PDB entry 1UAD | X-ray diffraction, 2.10 A resolution | chains A and C

== Chain A ==
Name: Ras-related protein Ral-A
Organism: Homo sapiens
UniProt: P11233 (RALA_HUMAN); residue numbers follow UniProt; this construct covers 9-183
Amino-acid sequence (175 residues; numbered 9 to 183; the number before each row is that of its first residue):
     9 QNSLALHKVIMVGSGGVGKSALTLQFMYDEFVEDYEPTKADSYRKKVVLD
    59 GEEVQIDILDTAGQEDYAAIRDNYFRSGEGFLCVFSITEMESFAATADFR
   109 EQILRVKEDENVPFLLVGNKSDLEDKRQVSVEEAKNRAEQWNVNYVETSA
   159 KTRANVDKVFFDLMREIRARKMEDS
Not modelled in the structure: 9-10
Ion coordination: Mg2+: Ser28, Thr46 (together with GMP-PNP)
Ligand contacts: GMP-PNP (GNP; phosphoaminophosphonic acid-guanylate ester): Ser22, Gly23, Gly24, Val25, Gly26, Lys27, Ser28, Ala29, Phe39, Val40, Glu41, Asp42, Pro45, Thr46, Thr69, Ala70, Gly71, Asn127, Lys128, Asp130, Leu131, Thr156, Ser157, Ala158, Lys159
Swiss-Prot annotation at these positions:
  - motif: Tyr43 to Tyr51 (Effector region)
  - binding site (GTP): Gly24 to Ala29, Val40 to Thr46, Asn127 to Asp130
  - glycosylation: Thr46 (Microbial infection: O-linked (Glc) threonine)
  - natural variant: Val25 (V25L: In HINCONS; V25M: In HINCONS), Lys128 (K128R: In HINCONS), Asp130 (D130G: In HINCONS), Ser157 (S157A: In HINCONS), Ala158 (deletion: In HINCONS; uncertain significance)
  - mutagenesis: Gly23 (G23V: Impaired cytokinesis, as shown by increased number of binucleate cells. No effect on interaction with EXOC2 and EXOC8. No effect on cytokinesis; when associated with R-38 or W-48 ...), Glu38 (E38R: Impaired cytokinesis, as shown by increased number of binucleate cells. No effect on cytokinesis; when associated with V-23. Decreased interaction with EXOC2 and EXOC8; when associated with V-23), Thr46 (T46A: Abolished monoglucosylation by P.sordellii toxin TcsL), Lys47 (K47E: Strongly reduces interaction with EXOC8; K47I: No effect on interaction with EXOC8), Ala48 (A48W: Impaired cytokinesis, as shown by increased number of binucleate cells. No effect on cytokinesis; when associated with V-23. Decreased interaction with EXOC2 and EXOC8 ...), Asp49 (D49E: No effect on cytokinesis; when associated with L-72; D49N: No effect on cytokinesis. Impaired cytokinesis, as shown by increased number of binucleate cells; when associated with L-72), Ser50 (S50W: Strongly reduces interaction with EXOC8), Arg52 (R52A: Strongly reduces interaction with EXOC8; R52W: No effect on interaction with EXOC8), Gln72 (Q72L: Impaired cytokinesis, as shown by increased number of binucleate cells. Impaired cytokinesis; when associated with N-49 or 1-M--S-11. No effect on cytokinesis; when associated with E-49), Asn81 (N81A: No effect on interaction with EXOC8; N81R: Strongly reduces interaction with EXOC8)
Reported in the primary citation:
  - specificity-determining residues: Tyr36, Glu38 (by similarity / conservation)
  - specificity-determining residues: Lys47 (proposed by the authors, not directly observed)
  - Mg2+ coordination: Ser28, Thr46
  - binding site for GMP-PNP: Thr46, Gly71
  - conformationally variable residues (loop rearrangement, side-chain flip): Val40 to Ala48, Asp49, Ala70 to Ile78, Met180 to Ser183
  - mutagenesis - D49N: unchanged binding to Exocyst complex component Sec5 (chain C) (citing earlier work)
  - mutagenesis - D49E: abolished binding to Exocyst complex component Sec5 (chain C) (citing earlier work)

== Chain C ==
Name: Exocyst complex component Sec5
Organism: Rattus norvegicus
Notes: fragment: N-terminal domain, Sec5 Ral-binding domain
UniProt: O54921 (SEC5_RAT); residue numbers follow UniProt; this construct covers 1-99
Amino-acid sequence (99 residues; numbered 1 to 99; the number before each row is that of its first residue):
     1 MSRSRQPPLVTGISPNEGIPWTKVTIRGENLGTGPTDLIGLTICGHNCLL
    51 TAEWMSASKIVCRVGQAKNDKGDIIVTTKSGGRGTSTVSFKLLKPEKIG
Not modelled in the structure: 1-3, 96-99
Reported in the primary citation:
  - contacts within the chain: Arg27-Ser58 (hydrogen bond), Ser56-Ser58 (hydrogen bond)
  - conformationally variable residues: Ser14 to Pro15
  - specificity-determining residues: Thr11, Arg27

== How chain A and chain C interact ==
Contacting residue pairs - 26 pairs, chain A then chain C:
  Met35(A) with Thr11(C)
  Tyr36(A) with Thr11(C), hydrogen bond; Gly12(C), hydrogen bond (side chain-backbone); Arg27(C); Gly28(C)
  Glu38(A) with Arg27(C), salt bridge
  Lys47(A) with Pro15(C); Glu17(C), hydrogen bond (side chain-backbone); Gly18(C)
  Ala48(A) with Pro15(C); Asn16(C), hydrogen bond (backbone-backbone)
  Asp49(A) with Ile13(C); Ser14(C), hydrogen bond; Pro15(C); Asn16(C)
  Ser50(A) with Gly12(C); Ile13(C), hydrogen bond (backbone-backbone); Asn16(C), hydrogen bond; Val88(C)
  Tyr51(A) with Thr11(C); Gly12(C); Val88(C)
  Arg52(A) with Thr11(C), hydrogen bond (backbone-backbone); Thr87(C), hydrogen bond (backbone-side chain); Val88(C)
  Leu67(A) with Asn16(C)
Interface residues without a listed pair, chain A (13 interface residues in all): Leu32, Lys53, Gln63
Interface residues without a listed pair, chain C (13 interface residues in all): Ser58
Interface features reported in the paper:
  - pairs named by the authors: Tyr36(A)-Arg27(C), Tyr36(A)-Thr11(C) (hydrogen bond), Glu38(A)-Arg27(C), Ala48(A)-Asn16(C) (backbone contact), Ser50(A)-Ile13(C) (backbone contact), Ser50(A)-Asn16(C) (hydrogen bond), Arg52(A)-Thr11(C) (backbone contact)

== Overview ==
Chain A and chain C each contribute 13 residues to their interface; the contacts include 9 hydrogen bonds and
1 salt bridge. Polar contacts include Glu38(A)-Arg27(C), Tyr36(A)-Thr11(C) and Tyr36(A)-Gly12(C). The authors
report contacts between Tyr36(A) and Arg27(C) and Glu38(A) and Arg27(C); hydrogen bonds between Tyr36(A) and
Thr11(C) and Ser50(A) and Asn16(C); backbone contacts between Ala48(A) and Asn16(C), Ser50(A) and Ile13(C) and
Arg52(A) and Thr11(C). The paper reports a binding site for GMP-PNP at Thr46(A) and Gly71(A); D49E of chain A
abolishes binding to Exocyst complex component Sec5 (chain C).
Here chain A is Ras-related protein Ral-A (Homo sapiens) and chain C is Exocyst complex component Sec5 (Rattus
norvegicus). Entry 1UAD (Crystal structure of the RalA-GppNHp-Sec5 Ral-binding domain complex) was determined
by X-ray diffraction.
